4FCY - chains B and D of the 5 polymer chains in the assembly; structure by X-ray diffraction, 3.71 A resolution.

[Chain B]
Protein: Transposase
From: Enterobacteria phage Mu
Reference sequence: P07636 (TRA_BPMU); numbering as in UniProt (aligned over 77-605)
Chain sequence (529 residues; each row starts with the number of its first residue):
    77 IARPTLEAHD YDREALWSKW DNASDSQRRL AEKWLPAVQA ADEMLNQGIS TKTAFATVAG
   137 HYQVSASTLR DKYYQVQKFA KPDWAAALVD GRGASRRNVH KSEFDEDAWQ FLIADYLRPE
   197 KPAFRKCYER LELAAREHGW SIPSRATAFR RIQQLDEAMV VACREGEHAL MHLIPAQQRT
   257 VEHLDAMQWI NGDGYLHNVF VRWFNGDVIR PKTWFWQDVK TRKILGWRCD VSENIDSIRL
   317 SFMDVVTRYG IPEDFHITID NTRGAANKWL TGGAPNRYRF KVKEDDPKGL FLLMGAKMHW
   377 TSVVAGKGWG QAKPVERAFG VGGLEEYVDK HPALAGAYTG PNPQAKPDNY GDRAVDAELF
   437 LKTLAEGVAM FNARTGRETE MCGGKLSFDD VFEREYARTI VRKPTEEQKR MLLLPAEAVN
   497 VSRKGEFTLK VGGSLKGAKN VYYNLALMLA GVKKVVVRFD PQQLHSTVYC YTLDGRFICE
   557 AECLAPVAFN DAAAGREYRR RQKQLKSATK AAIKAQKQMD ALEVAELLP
Unresolved in the structure: 77-87, 166-177, 243-257, 418-425, 561-567
Sequence notes: engineered mutation Leu521 (Met in P07636), Leu525 (Asn in P07636)
Curated features (UniProtKB/Swiss-Prot):
  - DNA-binding region: His176 to Glu196 (H-T-H motif)
  - region: Arg575 to Lys579 (Involved in flaps endonuclease activity)
  - motif: Asp269 to Glu392 (DDE)
  - binding site (Mg(2+)): Asp269, Asp336, Glu392

[Chain D]
Molecule: 49-nt DNA strand
Sequence (49 nucleotides; row label = number of the first residue in the row):
     6 GAAGCGGCGC ACGAAAAACG CGAAAGCGTT TCACGATAAA TGCGAAAAC

[How chain B and chain D interact]
Contacting residue pairs (21; chain B residue first):
  Leu106(B) - DT46(D)  phosphate contact
  Trp110(B) - DG47(D)  phosphate contact
  Ser141(B) - DG47(D)  hydrogen bond to the phosphate
  Ser141(B) - DC48(D)  hydrogen bond to the phosphate
  Ser143(B) - DC48(D)  base contact
  Thr144(B) - DT46(D)  sugar contact
  Thr144(B) - DG47(D)  hydrogen bond to the phosphate
  Arg146(B) - DA50(D)  base contact
  Asp147(B) - DC48(D)  hydrogen bond to the base
  Lys148(B) - DT46(D)  salt bridge to the phosphate
  Leu164(B) - DT46(D)  phosphate contact
  Ala199(B) - DC32(D)  phosphate contact
  Ala199(B) - DG33(D)  phosphate contact
  Phe200(B) - DG33(D)  hydrogen bond to the phosphate
  Arg201(B) - DC32(D)  base contact
  Arg201(B) - DG33(D)  hydrogen bond to the base
  Arg201(B) - DT34(D)  base contact
  Lys202(B) - DC32(D)  salt bridge to the phosphate
  Phe225(B) - DT34(D)  phosphate contact
  Phe225(B) - DT35(D)  base contact
  Lys529(B) - DC13(D)  salt bridge to the phosphate
Interface residues without a listed pair, chain B (18 interface residues in all): Gln103, Val165, Ala222
Interface residues without a listed pair, chain D (11 interface residues in all): DT36, DG49

[Summary]
The interface between chain B and chain D involves 18 residues on one side and 11 on the other; the contacts
include 6 hydrogen bonds and 3 salt bridges. Polar pairs include Asp147(B)-DC48(D), Arg201(B)-DG33(D) and
Ser141(B)-DG47(D).
Chain B is Transposase (Enterobacteria phage Mu) and chain D is a 49-nt DNA strand; the structure, Crystal
structure of the bacteriophage Mu transpososome, was determined by X-ray diffraction.
